PDB entry 8VJO | electron microscopy, 2.40 A resolution | chains A and B of the 6 polymer chains in the assembly

Chain A (and B):
Molecule: EncA
Organism: Myxococcus xanthus
Notes: chain B of this document is another copy of the same molecule, construct and numbering; everything in this record applies to it too
Reference sequence: Q1D6H4 (Q1D6H4_MYXXD); residues -6 to 287 here correspond to UniProt positions 1-294 (UniProt number = residue number + 7)
Amino-acid sequence (301 residues; row label = number of the first residue in the row; numbers below 1 keep their minus sign (Met-13 is residue -13)):
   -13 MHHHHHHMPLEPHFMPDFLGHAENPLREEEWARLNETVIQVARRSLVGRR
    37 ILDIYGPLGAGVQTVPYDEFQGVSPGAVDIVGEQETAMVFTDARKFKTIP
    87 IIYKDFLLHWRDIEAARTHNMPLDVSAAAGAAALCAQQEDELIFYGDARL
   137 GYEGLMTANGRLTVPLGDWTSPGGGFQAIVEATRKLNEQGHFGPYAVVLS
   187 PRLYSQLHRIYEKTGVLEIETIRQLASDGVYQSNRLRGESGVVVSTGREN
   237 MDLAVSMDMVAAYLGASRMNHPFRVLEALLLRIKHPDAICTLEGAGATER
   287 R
Not modelled in the structure: -13 to 2, 279-287 (chain B: -13 to 1, 280-287)
Sequence notes: initiating methionine (-13); expression tag (-12 to -7)

Chain A / chain B interface:
Pairs across the interface (9):
  Leu93(A) with Glu69(B)
  His95(A) with Ile66(B); Val67(B)
  Arg97(A) with Ile66(B), hydrogen bond (side chain-backbone)
  Arg254(A) with Gly68(B); Glu69(B), salt bridge; Glu71(B), salt bridge
  Asn256(A) with Val67(B), hydrogen bond (side chain-backbone); Glu69(B), hydrogen bond
Also at the interface, not in a pair above, chain A (6 interface residues in all): Trp96

In short:
The interface between chain A and chain B involves 6 residues on one side and 5 on the other, with 3 hydrogen
bonds and 2 salt bridges. Polar contacts include Arg254(A)-Glu69(B), Arg254(A)-Glu71(B) and Arg97(A)-Ile66(B).
Both chains are EncA (Myxococcus xanthus). Entry 8VJO (Cryo-EM structure of Myxococcus xanthus EncA encapsulin
shell loaded with EncD cargo) was determined by electron microscopy, deposited together with 8VJN.
